PDB entry 1MRJ | X-ray diffraction, 1.60 A resolution | chain A

# Chain A
Molecule: Alpha-trichosanthin
From: Trichosanthes kirilowii
UniProt: P09989 (RIPT_TRIKI); residues 1-247 here correspond to UniProt positions 24-270 (UniProt number = residue number + 23)
Chain sequence (247 residues; numbered 1 to 247; the number before each row is that of its first residue):
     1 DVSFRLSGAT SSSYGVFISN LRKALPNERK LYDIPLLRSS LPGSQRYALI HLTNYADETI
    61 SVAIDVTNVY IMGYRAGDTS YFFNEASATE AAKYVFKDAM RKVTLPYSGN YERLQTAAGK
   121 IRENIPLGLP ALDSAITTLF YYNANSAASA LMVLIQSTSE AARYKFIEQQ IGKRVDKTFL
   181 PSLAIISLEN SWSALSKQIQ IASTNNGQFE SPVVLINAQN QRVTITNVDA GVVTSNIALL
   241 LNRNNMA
Residues lining bound ligands: adenosine (ADN): V69, Y70, I71, F83, G109, N110, Y111, I155, S159, E160, R163
Curated features (UniProtKB/Swiss-Prot):
  - active site: E160

# Overview
Ligands of chain A: adenosine. From UniProt: active-site residue E160.
Chain A is Alpha-trichosanthin (Trichosanthes kirilowii); the structure, Studies on crystal structures active
center geometry and depurine mechanism of two ribosome-inactivating proteins, was determined by X-ray
diffraction, deposited together with 1MRG, 1MRH, 1MRI and 1MRK.
